PDB entry 7PY3 | electron microscopy, 3.80 A resolution | chains C and N of the 9 polymer chains in the assembly

[Chain C]
Protein: DNA-directed RNA polymerase subunit beta
Organism: Escherichia coli
Notes: EC 2.7.7.6
UniProt: P0A8V4 (RPOB_ECO57); residue numbers follow UniProt; this construct covers 1-1342
Sequence (1342 residues; row label = number of the first residue in the row):
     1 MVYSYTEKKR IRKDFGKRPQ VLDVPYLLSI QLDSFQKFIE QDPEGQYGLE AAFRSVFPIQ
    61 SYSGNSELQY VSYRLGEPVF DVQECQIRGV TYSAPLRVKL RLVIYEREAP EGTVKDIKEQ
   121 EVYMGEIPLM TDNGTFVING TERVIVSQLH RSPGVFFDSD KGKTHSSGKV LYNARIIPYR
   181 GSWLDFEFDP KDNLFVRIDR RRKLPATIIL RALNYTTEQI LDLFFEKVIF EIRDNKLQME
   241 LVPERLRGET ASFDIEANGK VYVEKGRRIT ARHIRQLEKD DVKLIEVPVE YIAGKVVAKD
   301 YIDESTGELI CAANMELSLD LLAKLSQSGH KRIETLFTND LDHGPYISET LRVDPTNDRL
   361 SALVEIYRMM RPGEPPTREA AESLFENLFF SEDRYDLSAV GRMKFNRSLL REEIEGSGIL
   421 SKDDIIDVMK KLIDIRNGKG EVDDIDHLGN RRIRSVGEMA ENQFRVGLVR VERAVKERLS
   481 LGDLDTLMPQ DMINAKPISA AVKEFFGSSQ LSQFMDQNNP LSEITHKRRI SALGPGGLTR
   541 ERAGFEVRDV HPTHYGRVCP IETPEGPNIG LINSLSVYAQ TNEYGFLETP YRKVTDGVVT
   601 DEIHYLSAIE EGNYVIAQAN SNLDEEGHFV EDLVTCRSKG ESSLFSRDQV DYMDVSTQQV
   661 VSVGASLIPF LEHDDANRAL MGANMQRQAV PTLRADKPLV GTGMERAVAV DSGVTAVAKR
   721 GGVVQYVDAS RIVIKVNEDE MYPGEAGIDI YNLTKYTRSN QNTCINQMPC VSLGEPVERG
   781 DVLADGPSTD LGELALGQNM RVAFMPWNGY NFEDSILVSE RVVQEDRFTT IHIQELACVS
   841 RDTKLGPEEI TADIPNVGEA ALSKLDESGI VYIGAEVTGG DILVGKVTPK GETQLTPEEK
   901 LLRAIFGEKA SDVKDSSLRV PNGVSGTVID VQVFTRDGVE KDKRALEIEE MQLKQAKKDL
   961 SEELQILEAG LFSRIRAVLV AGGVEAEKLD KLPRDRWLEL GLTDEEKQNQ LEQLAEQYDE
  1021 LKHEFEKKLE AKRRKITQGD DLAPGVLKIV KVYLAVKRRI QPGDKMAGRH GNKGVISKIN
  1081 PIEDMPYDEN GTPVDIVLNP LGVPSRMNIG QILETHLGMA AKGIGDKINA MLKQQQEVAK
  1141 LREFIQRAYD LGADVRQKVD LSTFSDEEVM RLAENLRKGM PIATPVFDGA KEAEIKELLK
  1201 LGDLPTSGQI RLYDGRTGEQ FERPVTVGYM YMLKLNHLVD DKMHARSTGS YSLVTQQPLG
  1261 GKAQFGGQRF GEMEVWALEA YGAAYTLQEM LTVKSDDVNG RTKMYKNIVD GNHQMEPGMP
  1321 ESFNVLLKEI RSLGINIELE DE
Not modelled in the structure: 1
Curated features (UniProtKB/Swiss-Prot):
  - modified residue (N6-acetyllysine): Lys1022, Lys1200

[Chain N]
Molecule: ntDNA
Sequence (39 nucleotides; each row starts with the number of its first residue):
     1 GGTCAGTACG TCCTATCGAT CTTCGGAAGA GATTCAGAG
Not modelled in the structure: 1-8, 14-16, 39

[Chain C / chain N interface]
Residue-residue contacts - 18 pairs, chain C then chain N:
  Arg151(C) with DT22(N), base contact
  Asp158(C) with DT23(N), base contact
  Arg175(C) with DT22(N), base contact; DT23(N), base contact
  Ile177(C) with DT22(N), base contact
  Trp183(C) with DC21(N), sugar contact; DT22(N), stacking on the base
  Asp199(C) with DT22(N), base contact
  Arg200(C) with DT22(N), sugar contact; DT23(N), hydrogen bond to the phosphate
  Arg394(C) with DA19(N), salt bridge to the phosphate
  Ile445(C) with DT23(N), base contact
  Arg473(C) with DA19(N), salt bridge to the phosphate
  Gly536(C) with DT22(N), phosphate contact
  Leu538(C) with DC24(N), phosphate contact
  Arg542(C) with DT23(N), salt bridge to the phosphate; DC24(N), salt bridge to the phosphate
  Ala543(C) with DC24(N), sugar contact
Other interface residues (no listed pair), chain C (16 interface residues in all): Phe156, Gly537

[Overview]
16 residues of chain C face 5 of chain N across their interface; the contacts include 1 hydrogen bond, 4 salt
bridges and 1 aromatic stacking contact. Among the polar pairs are Arg200(C)-DT23(N), Arg394(C)-DA19(N) and
Arg473(C)-DA19(N).
Here chain C is DNA-directed RNA polymerase subunit beta (Escherichia coli) and chain N is ntDNA. Entry 7PY3
(CryoEM structure of E.coli RNA polymerase elongation complex bound to NusA (the consensus NusA-EC)) was
determined by electron microscopy (same publication as 7PY0, 7PY1, 7PY5, 7PY6, 7PY7, 7PY8 and 4 further
entries).
